PDB entry 1MTY | X-ray diffraction, 1.70 A resolution | chains E and B of the 6 polymer chains in the assembly

# Chain E
Molecule: Methane monooxygenase hydroxylase
Organism: Methylococcus capsulatus str. Bath
Notes: EC 1.14.13.25
UniProt: P22869 (MEMA_METCA); numbering as in UniProt (aligned over 15-526)
Amino-acid sequence (512 residues; numbered 15 to 526; the number before each row is that of its first residue):
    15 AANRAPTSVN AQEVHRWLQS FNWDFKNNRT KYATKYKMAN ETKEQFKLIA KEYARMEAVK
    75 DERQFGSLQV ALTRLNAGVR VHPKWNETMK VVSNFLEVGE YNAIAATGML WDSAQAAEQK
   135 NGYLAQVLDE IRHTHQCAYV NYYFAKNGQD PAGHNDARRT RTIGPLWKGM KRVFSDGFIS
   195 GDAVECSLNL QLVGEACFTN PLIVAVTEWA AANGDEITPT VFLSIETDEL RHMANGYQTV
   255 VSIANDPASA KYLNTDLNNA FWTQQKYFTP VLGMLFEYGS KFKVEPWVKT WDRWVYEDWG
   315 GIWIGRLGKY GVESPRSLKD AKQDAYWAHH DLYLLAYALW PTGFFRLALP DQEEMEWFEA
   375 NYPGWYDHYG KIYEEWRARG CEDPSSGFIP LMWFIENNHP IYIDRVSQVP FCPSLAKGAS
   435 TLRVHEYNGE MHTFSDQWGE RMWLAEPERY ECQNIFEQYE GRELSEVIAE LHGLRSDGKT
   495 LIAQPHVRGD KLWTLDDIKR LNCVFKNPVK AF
Sequence notes: conflict D306 (Asn in P22869), E444 (Gln in P22869)
Metal / ion sites: Fe ion site 1: E114, E144, H147; Fe ion site 2: E144, E209, E243, H246
Curated features (UniProtKB/Swiss-Prot):
  - active site: C151
  - binding site (Fe cation): E114, E144, H147, E209, E243, H246

# Chain B
Molecule: Methane monooxygenase hydroxylase
Organism: Methylococcus capsulatus str. Bath
Notes: EC 1.14.13.25
UniProt: P18798 (MEMB_METCA); residues 6-362 here correspond to UniProt positions 5-361 (UniProt number = residue number - 1)
Amino-acid sequence (384 residues; row label = number of the first residue in the row):
     6 ERRRGLTDPE MAAVILKALP EAPLDGNNKM GYFVTPRWKR LTEYEALTVY AQPNADWIAG
    66 GLDWGDWTQK FHGGRPSWGN ETTELRTVDW FKHRDPLRRW HAPYVKDKAE EWRYTDRFLQ
   126 GYSADGQIRA MNPTWRDEFI NRYWGAFLFN EYGLFNAHSQ GAREALSDVT RVSLAFWGFD
   186 KIDIAQMIQL ERGFLAKIVP GFDESTAVPK AEWTNGEVYK SARLAVEGLW QEVFDWNESA
   246 FSVHAVYDAL FGQFVRREFF QRLAPRFGDN LTPFFINQAQ TYFQIAKQGV QDLYYNCLGD
   306 DPEFSDYNRT VMRNWTGKWL EPTIAALRDF MGLFAKLPAG TTDKEEITAS LYRVVDDWIE
   366 DYASRIDFKA DRDQIVKAVL AGLK
Sequence notes: conflict D142 (Thr141 in P18798), E143 (Ser142 in P18798), F144 (Ser143 in P18798), I145 (Cys144 in P18798)

# Chain E / chain B interface
Residue-residue contacts (20; chain E residue first):
  A15(E) - Q258(B)
  A15(E) - F288(B)
  A15(E) - Q289(B)  hydrogen bond (backbone-side chain)
  A15(E) - K292(B)  hydrogen bond (backbone-side chain)
  A15(E) - D362(B)
  A15(E) - W363(B)
  A15(E) - D366(B)
  A15(E) - Y367(B)  hydrogen bond (backbone-side chain)
  A16(E) - R262(B)
  A16(E) - Q289(B)
  A16(E) - D362(B)
  A16(E) - E365(B)
  A16(E) - D366(B)  hydrogen bond (backbone-side chain)
  N17(E) - D362(B)
  N17(E) - E365(B)
  E76(E) - K111(B)  salt bridge
  R88(E) - R7(B)
  R88(E) - R9(B)  hydrogen bond (backbone-side chain)
  L89(E) - R9(B)
  R94(E) - T12(B)  hydrogen bond (side chain-backbone)
Other interface residues (no listed pair), chain E (8 interface residues in all): P20
Other interface residues (no listed pair), chain B (18 interface residues in all): L11, D13, P14, Q293

# Overview
The interface between chain E and chain B involves 8 residues on one side and 18 on the other, with 6 hydrogen
bonds and 1 salt bridge. Among the polar pairs are E76(E)-K111(B), A15(E)-Q289(B) and A15(E)-K292(B).
Here chain E is Methane monooxygenase hydroxylase and chain B is Methane monooxygenase hydroxylase, both from
Methylococcus capsulatus str. Bath. Entry 1MTY (Methane monooxygenase hydroxylase from methylococcus
capsulatus (bath)) was determined by X-ray diffraction.
